Entry 5XS2 (X-ray diffraction, 2.04 A resolution); this record covers chains A and B.

# Chain A
Molecule: Cyclin-dependent kinase 8
Organism: Homo sapiens
Notes: EC 2.7.11.22, 2.7.11.23
UniProtKB: P49336 (CDK8_HUMAN); numbering as in UniProt (aligned over 1-371)
Sequence (380 residues; each row starts with the number of its first residue; numbers below 1 keep their minus sign (Gly-8 is residue -8)):
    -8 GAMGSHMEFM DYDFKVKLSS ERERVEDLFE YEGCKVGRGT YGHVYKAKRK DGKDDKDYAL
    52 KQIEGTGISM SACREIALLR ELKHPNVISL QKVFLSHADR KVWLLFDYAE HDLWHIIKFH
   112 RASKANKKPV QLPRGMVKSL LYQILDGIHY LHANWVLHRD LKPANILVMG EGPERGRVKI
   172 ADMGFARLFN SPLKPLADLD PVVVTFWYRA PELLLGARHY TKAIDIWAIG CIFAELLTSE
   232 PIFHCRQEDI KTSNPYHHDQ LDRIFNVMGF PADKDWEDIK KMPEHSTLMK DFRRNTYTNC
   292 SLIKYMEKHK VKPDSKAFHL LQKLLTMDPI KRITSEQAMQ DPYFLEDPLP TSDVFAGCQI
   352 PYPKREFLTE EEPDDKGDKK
Not modelled in the structure: -8 to -3, 364-371
Sequence notes: expression tag (-8 to 0)
Residues lining bound ligands: 8D6 (3-chloranyl-4-pyridin-4-yl-1H-pyrrole-2-carboxamide): Tyr32, Val35, Ala50, Lys52, Glu66, Ile79, Phe97, Asp98, Tyr99, Ala100, Asn156, Leu158, Ala172, Asp173, Arg356

# Chain B
Molecule: Cyclin-C
Organism: Homo sapiens
UniProtKB: P24863 (CCNC_HUMAN); residues 2-264 here = UniProt positions 2-264
Sequence (263 residues; row label = number of the first residue in the row):
     2 AGNFWQSSHY LQWILDKQDL LKERQKDLKF LSEEEYWKLQ IFFTNVIQAL GEHLKLRQQV
    62 IATATVYFKR FYARYSLKSI DPVLMAPTCV FLASKVEEFG VVSNTRLIAA ATSVLKTRFS
   122 YAFPKEFPYR MNHILECEFY LLELMDCCLI VYHPYRPLLQ YVQDMGQEDM LLPLAWRIVN
   182 DTYRTDLCLL YPPFMIALAC LHVACVVQQK DARQWFAELS VDMEKILEII RVILKLYEQW
   242 KNFDERKEMA TILSKMPKPK PPP

# How chain A and chain B interact
Residue-residue contacts - 76 pairs, chain A then chain B:
  Met-2(A) with Pro129(B); His134(B)
  Glu-1(A) with Pro263(B)
  Phe0(A) with Ser80(B); Ile81(B); Asp82(B), hydrogen bond (backbone-backbone); Leu85(B), hydrophobic; Tyr130(B); Glu137(B); Pro260(B)
  Met1(A) with Ser80(B); Ile81(B), hydrophobic; Tyr141(B), hydrophobic; Pro260(B)
  Asp2(A) with Lys79(B); Ser80(B), hydrogen bond (backbone-backbone); Pro260(B); Lys261(B), hydrogen bond (side chain-backbone)
  Tyr3(A) with Lys261(B), hydrogen bond (backbone-backbone); Pro262(B); Pro263(B), hydrophobic; Pro264(B)
  Asp4(A) with Lys261(B), salt bridge
  Phe5(A) with Tyr76(B), hydrophobic; Ser80(B)
  Leu9(A) with Leu145(B), hydrophobic
  Arg13(A) with Tyr141(B); Glu144(B), salt bridge
  Gly58(A) with Phe140(B)
  Ile59(A) with Lys96(B), hydrogen bond (backbone-side chain); Glu139(B); Phe140(B), hydrophobic; Leu143(B), hydrophobic
  Met61(A) with Lys96(B); Glu99(B); Gly101(B); Val102(B), hydrophobic
  Cys64(A) with Lys96(B); Val97(B), hydrophobic
  Arg65(A) with Glu99(B), salt bridge
  Ile67(A) with Cys148(B), hydrophobic; Leu150(B), hydrophobic
  Ala68(A) with Leu150(B), hydrophobic; Ile151(B)
  Arg71(A) with Gln13(B), hydrogen bond; Asp147(B), salt bridge; Cys148(B); Cys149(B), hydrogen bond
  Glu72(A) with Ser8(B); Ser9(B), hydrogen bond; Ile151(B)
  Val84(A) with Cys148(B), hydrophobic
  Leu86(A) with Phe140(B); Leu143(B), hydrophobic; Glu144(B)
  Ser87(A) with Phe140(B)
  His88(A) with Phe140(B); Tyr141(B); Glu144(B), salt bridge
  Arg91(A) with Leu136(B), hydrogen bond (side chain-backbone); Phe140(B)
  Lys92(A) with Phe140(B)
  Asn145(A) with Ala2(B), hydrogen bond (backbone-backbone); Gly3(B), hydrogen bond (backbone-backbone)
  Trp146(A) with Ala2(B); Gly3(B); Arg157(B)
  Arg178(A) with Glu99(B), salt bridge
  Leu179(A) with Ala2(B), hydrophobic
  Asn181(A) with Arg157(B)
  Ser182(A) with Glu99(B)
  Pro183(A) with Arg58(B); Glu98(B); Glu99(B)
  Lys185(A) with Phe100(B), hydrogen bond (side chain-backbone)
  Leu190(A) with Gly101(B)
Other interface residues (no listed pair), chain A (38 interface residues in all): Lys6, Leu69, Val93, Ala177
Other interface residues (no listed pair), chain B (44 interface residues in all): Asn4, Gln7, Cys138

# Overview
Chain A and chain B form an interface of 38 and 44 residues respectively; the contacts include 12 hydrogen
bonds and 6 salt bridges. Among the polar pairs are Asp4(A)-Lys261(B), Arg13(A)-Glu144(B) and
Arg65(A)-Glu99(B). Ligands of chain A: compound 8D6.
Here chain A is Cyclin-dependent kinase 8 and chain B is Cyclin-C, both from Homo sapiens. Entry 5XS2
(CDK8-CYCC IN COMPLEX WITH COMPOUND 17:3-chloro-4-(4-pyridyl)-1H-pyrrole-2-carboxamide) was determined by
X-ray diffraction (same publication as 5XQX).
